2RHK - chains C and D of the 4 polymer chains in the assembly; structure by X-ray diffraction, 1.95 A resolution.

== Chain C (and D) ==
Name: Cleavage and polyadenylation specificity factor subunit 4
From: Homo sapiens
Notes: fragment: F2F3 Zinc-binding domains; chain D of this document is another copy of the same molecule, construct and numbering; everything in this record applies to it too
UniProtKB: O95639 (CPSF4_HUMAN); residue numbers follow UniProt; this construct covers 61-121
Sequence (72 residues; row label = number of the first residue in the row):
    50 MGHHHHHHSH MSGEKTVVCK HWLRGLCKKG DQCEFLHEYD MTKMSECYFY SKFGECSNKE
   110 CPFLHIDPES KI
Unresolved in the structure: 50-55, 119-121 (chain D: 50-57, 118-121)
Differences from the reference sequence: expression tag (50-60); engineered mutation S94 (Pro in O95639)
Metal / ion sites: Zn2+ site 1: C68, C76, C82, H86; Zn2+ site 2: C96, C105, C110, H114
UniProt features mapped onto this chain:
  - zinc finger: G62 to D89 (C3H1-type 2), M90 to P117 (C3H1-type 3), E118 to I121 (C3H1-type 4)
What the authors report for this chain:
  - mutagenesis - P94S: unchanged binding to Non-structural protein 1

== Interface between chain C and chain D ==
Pairs across the interface (11):
  C105(C) - K108(D)  hydrogen bond (backbone-side chain)
  S106(C) - S106(D)
  S106(C) - N107(D)
  S106(C) - K108(D)  hydrogen bond (backbone-backbone)
  S106(C) - E109(D)  hydrogen bond
  N107(C) - S106(D)
  K108(C) - C105(D)  hydrogen bond (side chain-backbone)
  K108(C) - S106(D)  hydrogen bond (backbone-backbone)
  K108(C) - N107(D)
  K108(C) - K108(D)
  E109(C) - S106(D)  hydrogen bond

== Summary ==
Chain C and chain D each contribute 5 residues to their interface, with 6 hydrogen bonds. Polar pairs include
C105(C)-K108(D), S106(C)-E109(D) and S106(C)-K108(D). C68(C), C76(C), C82(C) and H86(C) form the Zn2+ site 1.
The paper reports that P94S of chain C leaves binding to Non-structural protein 1 unchanged.
Both chains are Cleavage and polyadenylation specificity factor subunit 4 (Homo sapiens). Entry 2RHK (Crystal
structure of influenza A NS1A protein in complex with F2F3 fragment of human cellular factor ...) was
determined by X-ray diffraction.
